6K64 - chains B and H of the 4 polymer chains in the assembly; structure by X-ray diffraction, 1.93 A resolution.

== Chain B ==
Molecule: 3LRH intrabody
Organism: Homo sapiens
Chain sequence (135 residues; row label = number of the first residue in the row; numbers below 1 keep their minus sign (Met-19 is residue -19)):
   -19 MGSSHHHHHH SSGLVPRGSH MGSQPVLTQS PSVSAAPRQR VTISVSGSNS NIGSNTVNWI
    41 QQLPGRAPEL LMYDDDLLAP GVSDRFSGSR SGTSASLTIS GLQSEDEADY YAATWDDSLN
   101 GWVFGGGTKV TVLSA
Not modelled in the structure: -19 to 4, 114-115

== Chain H ==
Molecule: Protein A
Organism: Staphylococcus aureus subsp. aureus
Chain sequence (79 residues; each row starts with the number of its first residue; numbers below 1 keep their minus sign (Met-18 is residue -18)):
   -18 MGSSHHHHHH SSGLVPRGSH MFNKDQQSAF YEILNMPNLN EAQRNGFIQS LKDDPSQSTN
    42 VLGEAKKLNK AQASLKSFQ
Not modelled in the structure: -18 to 3, 60

== Interface between chain B and chain H ==
Contacting residue pairs (24):
  Asn38(B) with Ala52(H)
  Ile40(B) with Leu56(H), hydrophobic
  Gln42(B) with Phe59(H)
  Pro48(B) with Leu56(H); Phe59(H), hydrophobic
  Glu49(B) with Leu56(H)
  Leu50(B) with Leu49(H), hydrophobic; Ala52(H); Gln53(H)
  Tyr53(B) with Glu45(H); Lys48(H); Leu49(H); Ala52(H), hydrophobic
  Asp54(B) with Lys48(H), salt bridge
  Pro60(B) with Phe28(H), hydrophobic; Leu49(H)
  Tyr91(B) with Phe59(H), hydrophobic
  Trp102(B) with Lys51(H); Ala54(H); Ser55(H); Ser58(H)
  Phe104(B) with Ser55(H); Ser58(H); Phe59(H)
Interface residues without a listed pair, chain B (14 interface residues in all): Leu57, Ala93
Interface residues without a listed pair, chain H (15 interface residues in all): Asn21, Ala23, Gln24
From the paper, about this interface:
  - interface residues, chain H: Lys48(H) (proposed by the authors, not directly observed)

== Summary ==
The interface between chain B and chain H involves 14 residues on one side and 15 on the other; the contacts
include 1 salt bridge. The salt-bridged pair is Asp54(B)-Lys48(H). From the paper: the interface residue
Lys48(H).
Chain B is 3LRH intrabody (Homo sapiens) and chain H is Protein A (Staphylococcus aureus subsp. aureus); the
structure, Application of anti-helix antibodies in protein structure determination (8188-3LRH), was determined
by X-ray diffraction together with 6K3M, 6K65, 6K67, 6K69, 6K6A and 6K6B from the same study.
